Entry 3HF9 (X-ray diffraction, 2.88 A resolution); this record covers chains K and M of the 28 polymer chains in the assembly.

[Chain K (and M)]
Molecule: Proteasome (Alpha subunit) PrcA
Source organism: Mycobacterium tuberculosis
Notes: EC 3.4.25.1; chain M of this document is another copy of the same molecule, construct and numbering; everything in this record applies to it too
Reference sequence: O33244 (O33244_MYCTU); residues 10-248 here = UniProt positions 10-248
Chain sequence (240 residues; numbered 9 to 248; the number before each row is that of its first residue):
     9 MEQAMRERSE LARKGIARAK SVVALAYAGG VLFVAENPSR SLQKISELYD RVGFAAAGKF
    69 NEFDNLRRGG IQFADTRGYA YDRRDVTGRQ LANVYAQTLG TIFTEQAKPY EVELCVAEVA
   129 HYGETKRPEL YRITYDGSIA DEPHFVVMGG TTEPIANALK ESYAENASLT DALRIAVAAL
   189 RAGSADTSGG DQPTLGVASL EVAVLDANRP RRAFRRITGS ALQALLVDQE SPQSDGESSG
Unresolved in the structure: 9, 191-204, 235-248 (chain M: 9-12, 191-204, 232-248)
Construct notes: initiating methionine (9)

[How chain K and chain M interact]
Residue-residue contacts (27; chain K residue first):
  Leu19(K) - Met13(M)  hydrophobic
  Ser47(K) - Asp149(M)
  Arg48(K) - Pro136(M)  hydrogen bond (side chain-backbone)
  Arg48(K) - Glu137(M)  salt bridge
  Ser49(K) - Arg97(M)
  Ser49(K) - Glu137(M)
  Ser49(K) - Tyr139(M)  hydrogen bond
  Ser49(K) - Asp149(M)  hydrogen bond
  Leu50(K) - Ile147(M)  hydrophobic
  Lys67(K) - Asp144(M)  salt bridge
  Lys67(K) - Gly145(M)
  Lys67(K) - Ser146(M)
  Phe68(K) - Asn101(M)
  Phe68(K) - Ile147(M)  hydrophobic
  Asn69(K) - Ala104(M)
  Asn69(K) - Gln105(M)  hydrogen bond (backbone-side chain)
  Asn69(K) - Gly108(M)
  Asn69(K) - Gly145(M)
  Asp72(K) - Asn101(M)  hydrogen bond
  Asp72(K) - Gln105(M)
  Asn73(K) - Gln105(M)
  Arg76(K) - Arg97(M)
  Arg76(K) - Asn101(M)
  Gln114(K) - Glu113(M)
  Ala115(K) - Thr112(M)
  Lys116(K) - Met13(M)
  Lys116(K) - Thr112(M)
Interface residues without a listed pair, chain M (18 interface residues in all): Phe111, Arg135

[In short]
Chain K and chain M form an interface of 14 and 18 residues respectively; the contacts include 5 hydrogen
bonds and 2 salt bridges. Polar pairs include Arg48(K)-Glu137(M), Lys67(K)-Asp144(M) and Arg48(K)-Pro136(M).
Both chains are Proteasome (Alpha subunit) PrcA (Mycobacterium tuberculosis). Entry 3HF9 (Crystal Structure of
Mycobacterium Tuberculosis Proteasome open-gate mutant modified by inhibitor GL1) was determined by X-ray
diffraction (same publication as 3H6F, 3H6I and 3HFA).
